8BPU - chain AAA; structure by X-ray diffraction, 1.81 A resolution.

[Chain AAA]
Molecule: Lysozyme
From: Gallus gallus
Notes: EC 3.2.1.17
UniProtKB: P00698 (LYSC_CHICK); residues 1-129 here correspond to UniProt positions 19-147 (UniProt number = residue number + 18)
Sequence (129 residues; numbered 1 to 129; the number before each row is that of its first residue):
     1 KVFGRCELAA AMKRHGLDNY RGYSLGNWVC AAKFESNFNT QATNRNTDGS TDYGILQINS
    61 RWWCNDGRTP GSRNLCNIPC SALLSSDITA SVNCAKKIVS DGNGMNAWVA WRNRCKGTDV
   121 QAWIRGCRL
Swiss-Prot annotation at these positions:
  - active site: E35, D52
  - binding site (substrate): D101
Disulfides: C6-C127, C30-C115, C64-C80, C76-C94
Bound ions: Ru2-(OH)6 cluster Ru site 1 near D18 (its only coordinating residue here); Na+: S60, C64, S72, R73; Ru ion near D101 (its only coordinating residue here); Ru2-(OH)6 cluster Ru site 2 near D119 (its only coordinating residue here)
Ligand contacts:
  - R2I (9,11-bis(4-fluorophenyl)-2,4,6,8-tetraoxa-9,11-diaza-1$l4,5$L4-diruthenatricyclo[3.3.3.01,5]undecane): W62, W63, R73, L75, D101
  - Ru2-(OH)6 cluster (R2U), molecule 1: K13, D18, N19, L25, Q121, I124
  - Ru2-(OH)6 cluster (R2U), molecule 2: G117, T118, D119
What the authors report for this chain:
  - R2I coordination: D101
  - binding site for Ru2-(OH)6 cluster: D18, N19
  - Ru2-(OH)6 cluster coordination: D18

[Overview]
Chain AAA binds compound R2I and Ru2-(OH)6 cluster. S60, C64, S72 and R73 coordinate Na+. Curated annotation
(UniProt) lists active-site residues E35 and D52 and substrate-binding residue D101. The paper reports a
binding site for Ru2-(OH)6 cluster at D18 and N19; R2I coordination by D101.
Chain AAA is Lysozyme (Gallus gallus); the structure, X-ray structure of the adduct formed upon reaction of
Lysozyme with [Ru2Cl(D-p-FPhF)(O2CCH3)3] (Structure 2), was determined by X-ray diffraction (same publication
as 8BPH, 8BPJ and 8BQM).
